PDB entry 8BY9 | X-ray diffraction, 1.60 A resolution | chains A and B

# Chain A
Name: 14-3-3 protein sigma
From: Homo sapiens
UniProt: P31947 (1433S_HUMAN); residue numbers follow UniProt; this construct covers 1-231
Sequence (236 residues; numbered -4 to 231; the number before each row is that of its first residue; numbers below 1 keep their minus sign (Gly-4 is residue -4)):
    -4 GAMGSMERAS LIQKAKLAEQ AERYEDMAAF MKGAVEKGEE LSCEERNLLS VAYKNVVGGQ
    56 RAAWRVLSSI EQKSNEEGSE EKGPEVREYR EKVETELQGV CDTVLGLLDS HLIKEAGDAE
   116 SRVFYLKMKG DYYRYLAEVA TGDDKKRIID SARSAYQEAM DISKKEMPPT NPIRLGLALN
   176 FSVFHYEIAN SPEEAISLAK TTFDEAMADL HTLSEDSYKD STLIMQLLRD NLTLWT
Construct notes: expression tag (-4 to 0)
Small-molecule neighbours: S86 (N-[3-(5-carbamimidoylthiophen-3-yl)phenyl]-1-(4-chloranylphenoxy)-4,4-bis(fluoranyl)cyclohexane-1-carboxamide): Glu14, Glu39, Asn42, Leu43, Val46, Phe119, Lys122, Pro167, Ile168, Gly171, Asp215, Leu218, Ile219
UniProt features mapped onto this chain:
  - site (Interaction with phosphoserine on interacting protein): Arg56, Arg129
  - modified residue (Phosphoserine): Ser5, Ser74

# Chain B
Name: ERalpha peptide
Sequence (5 residues; row label = number of the first residue in the row):
   591 FPATV
Modified residues: Thr594 (phosphothreonine; TPO)

# Chain A / chain B interface
Contacting residue pairs (20; chain A residue first):
  Lys49(A) - Thr594(B)
  Arg56(A) - Thr594(B)
  Arg60(A) - Phe591(B)
  Lys122(A) - Val595(B)  hydrogen bond (side chain-backbone)
  Arg129(A) - Thr594(B)
  Tyr130(A) - Thr594(B)
  Gly171(A) - Val595(B)
  Leu174(A) - Ala593(B)
  Leu174(A) - Thr594(B)
  Leu174(A) - Val595(B)  hydrophobic
  Asn175(A) - Thr594(B)
  Asn175(A) - Val595(B)  hydrogen bond (side chain-backbone)
  Val178(A) - Pro592(B)  hydrophobic
  Val178(A) - Ala593(B)
  Val178(A) - Thr594(B)
  Leu222(A) - Val595(B)  hydrophobic
  Asn226(A) - Pro592(B)
  Asn226(A) - Ala593(B)  hydrogen bond (side chain-backbone)
  Leu229(A) - Pro592(B)  hydrophobic
  Trp230(A) - Pro592(B)  hydrophobic
Other interface residues (no listed pair), chain A (16 interface residues in all): Asp126, Glu182

# In short
Chain A and chain B form an interface of 16 and 5 residues respectively; the contacts include 3 hydrogen
bonds. Polar pairs include Lys122(A)-Val595(B), Asn175(A)-Val595(B) and Asn226(A)-Ala593(B). Ligands of chain
A: compound S86.
Here chain A is 14-3-3 protein sigma (Homo sapiens) and chain B is ERalpha peptide. Entry 8BY9
(fragment-linked stabilizer for ERa - 14-3-3 interaction (1075292)) was determined by X-ray diffraction,
deposited together with 8BWJ, 8BWX, 8BWZ, 8BX0, 8BX3, 8BX4 and 24 further entries.
